PDB entry 8YGN | electron microscopy, 4.27 A resolution (low resolution: residue-level contacts below are approximate; hydrogen-bond / salt-bridge calls are withheld) | chains A and B of the 6 polymer chains in the assembly

Chain A (and B):
Name: SIR2-like domain-containing protein
Source organism: Bacillus subtilis A29
Notes: chain B of this document is another copy of the same molecule, construct and numbering; everything in this record applies to it too
UniProtKB: D4G637 (D4G637_BACNB); numbering as in UniProt (aligned over 1-1005)
Chain sequence (1005 residues; row label = number of the first residue in the row):
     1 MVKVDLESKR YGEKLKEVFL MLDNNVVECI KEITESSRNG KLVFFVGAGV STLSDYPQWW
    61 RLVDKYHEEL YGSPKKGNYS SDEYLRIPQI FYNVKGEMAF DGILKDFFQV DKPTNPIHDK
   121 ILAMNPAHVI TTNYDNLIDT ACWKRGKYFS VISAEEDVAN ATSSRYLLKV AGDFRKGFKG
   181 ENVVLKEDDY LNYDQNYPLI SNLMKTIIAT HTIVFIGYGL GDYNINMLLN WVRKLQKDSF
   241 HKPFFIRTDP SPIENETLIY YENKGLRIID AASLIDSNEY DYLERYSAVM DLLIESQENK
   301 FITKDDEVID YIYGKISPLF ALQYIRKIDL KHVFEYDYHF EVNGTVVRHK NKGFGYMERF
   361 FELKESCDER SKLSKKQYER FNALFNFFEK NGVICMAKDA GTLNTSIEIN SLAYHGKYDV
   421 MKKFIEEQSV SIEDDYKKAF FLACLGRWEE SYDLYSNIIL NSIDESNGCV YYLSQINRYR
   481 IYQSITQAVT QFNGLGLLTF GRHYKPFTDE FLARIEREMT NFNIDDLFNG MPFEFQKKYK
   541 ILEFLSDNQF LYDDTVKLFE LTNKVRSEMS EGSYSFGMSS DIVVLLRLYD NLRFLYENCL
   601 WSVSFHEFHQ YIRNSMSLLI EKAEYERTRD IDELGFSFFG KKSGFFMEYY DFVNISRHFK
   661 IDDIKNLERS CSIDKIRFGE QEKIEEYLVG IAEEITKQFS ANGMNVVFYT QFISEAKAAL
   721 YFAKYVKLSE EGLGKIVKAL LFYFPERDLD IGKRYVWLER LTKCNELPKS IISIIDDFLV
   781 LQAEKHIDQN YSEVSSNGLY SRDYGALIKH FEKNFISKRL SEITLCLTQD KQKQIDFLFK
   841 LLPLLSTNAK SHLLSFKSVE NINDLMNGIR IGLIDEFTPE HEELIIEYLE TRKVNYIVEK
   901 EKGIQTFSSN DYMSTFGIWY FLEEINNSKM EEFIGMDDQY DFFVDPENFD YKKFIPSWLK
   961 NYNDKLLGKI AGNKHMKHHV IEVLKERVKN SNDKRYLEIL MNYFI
Unresolved in the structure: 1-22
Construct notes: engineered mutation Ala171 (His in D4G637)
Reported in the primary citation:
  - catalytic residues: Ser51, Asn133, Asp135 (by similarity / conservation)
  - mutagenesis - N133A/H171A, H171A: abolished catalytic activity on SPR TTP
  - mutagenesis - H171A: increased growth in response to TTP

Chain A / chain B interface:
Residue-residue contacts (90; chain A residue first):
  Lys120(A) - Arg517(B)
  Ala123(A) - Asn521(B)
  Trp143(A) - Ile463(B)
  Lys144(A) - Leu460(B)
  Lys144(A) - Arg478(B)
  Arg145(A) - Glu518(B)
  Arg145(A) - Asn521(B)
  Arg145(A) - Phe522(B)
  Gly146(A) - Tyr471(B)
  Gly146(A) - Met531(B)
  Lys147(A) - Asp526(B)
  Tyr148(A) - Gly530(B)
  Tyr148(A) - Met531(B)
  Tyr148(A) - Pro532(B)
  Glu155(A) - Leu235(B)
  Glu155(A) - Ser239(B)
  Glu156(A) - Ser239(B)
  Ala159(A) - Ser239(B)
  Ala161(A) - Lys41(B)
  Thr162(A) - Phe533(B)
  Tyr166(A) - Thr210(B)
  Pro198(A) - Leu235(B)
  Leu199(A) - Ala209(B)
  Leu199(A) - Leu235(B)
  Leu199(A) - Gln236(B)
  Asn202(A) - Thr206(B)
  Asn202(A) - Trp231(B)
  Asn202(A) - Leu235(B)
  Leu203(A) - Thr206(B)
  Lys205(A) - Asn202(B)
  Thr206(A) - Asn202(B)
  Thr206(A) - Thr206(B)
  Ala209(A) - Leu199(B)
  Thr210(A) - Tyr166(B)
  Trp231(A) - Asn202(B)
  Leu235(A) - Pro198(B)
  Ser239(A) - Glu155(B)
  Ser239(A) - Glu156(B)
  Ser239(A) - Ala159(B)
  His241(A) - Ala159(B)
  Ile463(A) - Trp143(B)
  Tyr471(A) - Gly146(B)
  Asn521(A) - Ala123(B)
  Pro532(A) - Tyr148(B)
  Pro532(A) - Thr162(B)
  Phe533(A) - Ala161(B)
  Phe533(A) - Thr162(B)
  Phe533(A) - Ser163(B)
  Phe533(A) - Ser164(B)
  Gln549(A) - Gln549(B)
  Tyr552(A) - Val556(B)
  Thr555(A) - Phe559(B)
  Val556(A) - Tyr552(B)
  Val556(A) - Thr555(B)
  Leu558(A) - Phe559(B)
  Phe559(A) - Phe559(B)
  Phe559(A) - Thr562(B)
  Phe559(A) - Asn614(B)
  Asn563(A) - Gln610(B)
  Asn563(A) - Asn614(B)
  Arg566(A) - Arg566(B)
  Ser570(A) - Arg669(B)
  Glu571(A) - Asn666(B)
  Glu571(A) - Arg669(B)
  Gln610(A) - Asn563(B)
  Asn614(A) - Phe559(B)
  Asn614(A) - Asn563(B)
  Arg627(A) - Asn990(B)
  Thr628(A) - Asn990(B)
  Asp630(A) - Pro956(B)
  Asp630(A) - Ser957(B)
  Asp630(A) - Tyr996(B)
  Asp632(A) - Ile955(B)
  Arg669(A) - Ser570(B)
  Arg669(A) - Glu571(B)
  Gln905(A) - Glu633(B)
  Phe907(A) - Glu633(B)
  Pro956(A) - Asp630(B)
  Lys985(A) - Met1001(B)
  Arg987(A) - Arg629(B)
  Arg987(A) - Asp630(B)
  Val988(A) - Leu997(B)
  Lys989(A) - Lys994(B)
  Lys989(A) - Leu997(B)
  Asn990(A) - Thr628(B)
  Lys994(A) - Lys989(B)
  Tyr996(A) - Asp630(B)
  Leu997(A) - Val988(B)
  Ile1005(A) - Met1001(B)
  Ile1005(A) - Ile1005(B)
Interface residues without a listed pair, chain A (72 interface residues in all): Asp119, Val158, Gln236, Leu460, Asp553, Ser567, Met569, Arg613, Ile631, Asn666, Ile955, Ser957
Interface residues without a listed pair, chain B (81 interface residues in all): Lys144, Val158, Leu203, Lys205, Ile459, Ser462, Gln475, Leu527, Asp553, Leu558, Ile631, Asp632, Lys960, Arg987, Asn992, Glu998

In short:
72 residues of chain A face 81 of chain B across their interface. The paper reports catalytic residues
Ser51(A), Asn133(A) and Asp135(A); N133A/H171A and H171A of chain A abolish catalytic activity on SPR TTP.
Both chains are SIR2-like domain-containing protein (Bacillus subtilis A29). Entry 8YGN (The Dimer Structure
of DSR2-SPR with NAD) was determined by electron microscopy together with 8YGC, 8YGF, 8YGK, 8YGO and 8YGP from
the same study.
